Entry 5FB5 (X-ray diffraction, 3.50 A resolution); this record covers chains A and B.

== Chain A (and B) ==
Protein: Distal tube protein
From: Bacillus phage phi29
Notes: chain B of this document is another copy of the same molecule, construct and numbering; everything in this record applies to it too
Reference sequence: P04331 (TUB9_BPPH2); numbering as in UniProt (aligned over 1-599)
Chain sequence (605 residues; numbered 1 to 605; the number before each row is that of its first residue):
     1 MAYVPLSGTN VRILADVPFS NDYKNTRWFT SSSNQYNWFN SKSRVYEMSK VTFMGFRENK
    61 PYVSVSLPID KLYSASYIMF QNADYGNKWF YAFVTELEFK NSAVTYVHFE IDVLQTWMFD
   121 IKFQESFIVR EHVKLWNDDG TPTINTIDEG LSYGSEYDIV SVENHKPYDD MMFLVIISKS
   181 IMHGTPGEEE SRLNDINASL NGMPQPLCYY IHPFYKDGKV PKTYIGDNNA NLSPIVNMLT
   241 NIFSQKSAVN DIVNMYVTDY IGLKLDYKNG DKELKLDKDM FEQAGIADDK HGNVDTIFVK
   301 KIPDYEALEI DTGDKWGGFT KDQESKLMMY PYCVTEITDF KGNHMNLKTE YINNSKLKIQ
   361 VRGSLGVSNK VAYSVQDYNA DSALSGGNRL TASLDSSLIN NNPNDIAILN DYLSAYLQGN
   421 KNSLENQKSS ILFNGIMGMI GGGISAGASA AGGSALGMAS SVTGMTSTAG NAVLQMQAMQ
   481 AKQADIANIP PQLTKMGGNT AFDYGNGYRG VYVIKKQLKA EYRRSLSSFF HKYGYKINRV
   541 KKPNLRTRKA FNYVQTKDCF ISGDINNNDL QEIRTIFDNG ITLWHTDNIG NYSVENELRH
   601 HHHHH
Not modelled in the structure: 1-6, 438-466, 600-605 (chain B: 1-4, 438-456, 600-605)
Construct notes: expression tag (600-605)

== Chain A / chain B interface ==
Residue-residue contacts (169):
  Glu58(A) with Glu96(B)
  Asp84(A) with Asp70(B)
  Tyr85(A) with Tyr73(B)
  Trp117(A) with Tyr73(B)
  Gln124(A) with Gly590(B); Asn591(B)
  Glu125(A) with Lys532(B), hydrogen bond (backbone-side chain); Tyr592(B)
  Ser126(A) with Lys532(B)
  Phe127(A) with Met476(B), hydrophobic; Met479(B), hydrophobic
  Val129(A) with Met479(B), hydrophobic
  Ile144(A) with Glu521(B)
  Asn145(A) with Glu521(B)
  Thr146(A) with Glu521(B), hydrogen bond (backbone-side chain); Tyr522(B), hydrogen bond (backbone-side chain)
  Ile147(A) with Glu521(B); Tyr522(B)
  Asp148(A) with Gln483(B)
  Lys179(A) with Leu409(B); Asn410(B); Leu413(B)
  Asp195(A) with Lys290(B), salt bridge
  Ile196(A) with Thr240(B); Phe243(B); Ser244(B); His291(B); Leu409(B), hydrophobic
  Ala198(A) with Val236(B); Leu239(B), hydrophobic; Thr240(B), hydrogen bond (backbone-side chain)
  Ser199(A) with Val236(B)
  Leu200(A) with Lys216(B); Asp217(B); Gly218(B); Val236(B), hydrophobic
  Asn201(A) with Ala501(B)
  Gly202(A) with Ala501(B); Tyr504(B); Gly505(B), hydrogen bond (backbone-backbone)
  Met203(A) with Ile406(B), hydrophobic; Thr500(B), hydrogen bond; Ala501(B), hydrophobic
  Pro204(A) with Phe214(B); Ile235(B), hydrophobic; Leu239(B); Ile406(B)
  Gln205(A) with Leu239(B)
  Pro206(A) with Phe243(B), hydrophobic; Met255(B), hydrophobic; Ile406(B); Ala407(B); Leu409(B)
  Leu207(A) with Ala407(B), hydrophobic; Leu409(B), hydrophobic
  Val253(A) with Leu417(B), hydrophobic
  Asn254(A) with Leu417(B); Lys421(B)
  Lys301(A) with Val236(B)
  Asp304(A) with Lys216(B), salt bridge; Gly505(B)
  Tyr305(A) with Ala501(B); Gly505(B), hydrogen bond (backbone-backbone); Asn506(B)
  Gly342(A) with Lys495(B)
  Asn343(A) with Lys495(B), hydrogen bond
  Met345(A) with Gln492(B), hydrogen bond
  Lys348(A) with Ser155(B), hydrogen bond (side chain-backbone); Glu156(B), salt bridge
  Tyr351(A) with Ser155(B); Glu156(B); Lys519(B)
  Arg362(A) with Asn506(B); Tyr508(B), hydrogen bond
  Gly363(A) with Phe502(B); Asn506(B), hydrogen bond (backbone-side chain)
  Ser364(A) with Asn499(B); Phe502(B)
  Gly366(A) with Ala501(B)
  Val367(A) with Leu417(B), hydrophobic
  Ser368(A) with Lys421(B); Asn499(B), hydrogen bond (backbone-side chain)
  Lys370(A) with Lys495(B), hydrogen bond (side chain-backbone); Met496(B), hydrogen bond (side chain-backbone); Gly498(B); Asn499(B); Phe502(B)
  Tyr378(A) with Glu156(B)
  Asn379(A) with Glu156(B), hydrogen bond; Tyr157(B); Asp158(B); Ile159(B), hydrogen bond (backbone-backbone); Lys519(B), hydrogen bond
  Asp381(A) with Ile159(B), hydrogen bond (backbone-backbone); Val160(B)
  Leu384(A) with Ile159(B)
  Asn388(A) with Val162(B), hydrogen bond (side chain-backbone)
  Leu390(A) with Tyr508(B), hydrogen bond (backbone-side chain)
  Thr391(A) with Phe340(B); Tyr508(B), hydrogen bond (backbone-side chain); Tyr512(B)
  Ala392(A) with Val162(B), hydrophobic; Phe340(B), hydrophobic
  Leu394(A) with Phe340(B); Met496(B); Tyr508(B)
  Asp395(A) with Glu336(B); Phe340(B); Pro490(B); Gln492(B); Met496(B)
  Ser397(A) with Gln492(B)
  Ile399(A) with Lys495(B); Met496(B), hydrophobic
  Asn401(A) with Ser423(B), hydrogen bond; Asn426(B); Lys495(B), hydrogen bond (side chain-backbone)
  Asn402(A) with Gln427(B)
  Pro403(A) with Ser423(B); Leu424(B)
  Asp405(A) with Lys421(B), salt bridge
  Asp411(A) with Gln418(B), hydrogen bond
  Leu413(A) with Ala415(B); Gln418(B)
  Ser414(A) with Gln418(B), hydrogen bond
  Leu417(A) with Gln418(B); Asn422(B)
  Leu424(A) with Glu425(B)
  Gln427(A) with Lys428(B)
  Phe433(A) with Phe433(B), hydrophobic
  Asn434(A) with Phe433(B); Gly435(B); Ile436(B)
  Gly435(A) with Phe433(B)
  Asn471(A) with Ser461(B)
  Leu474(A) with Gly457(B); Ala459(B), hydrophobic
  Ala487(A) with Asn434(B); Gly435(B)
  Ile489(A) with Ile431(B), hydrophobic; Asn434(B)
  Leu493(A) with Gln427(B); Ile431(B), hydrophobic
  Thr494(A) with Gln427(B)
  Gly498(A) with Leu424(B)
  Lys536(A) with Met479(B)
  Asn538(A) with Met479(B), hydrogen bond (side chain-backbone); Gln480(B), hydrogen bond (backbone-side chain); Ser525(B), hydrogen bond (backbone-side chain)
  Arg539(A) with Arg524(B); Ser525(B); Ser528(B)
  Val540(A) with Ser528(B), hydrogen bond (backbone-side chain); Lys532(B)
  Lys557(A) with Gln475(B), hydrogen bond; Met476(B); Met479(B)
  Asp558(A) with Lys24(B), salt bridge; Ala472(B); Lys532(B), hydrogen bond (backbone-side chain); Tyr533(B), hydrogen bond
  Phe560(A) with Ile589(B); Gly590(B)
  Asn566(A) with Tyr73(B), hydrogen bond
  Asn567(A) with Val17(B), hydrogen bond (side chain-backbone); Pro18(B), hydrogen bond (side chain-backbone); Phe19(B), hydrogen bond (side chain-backbone); Ser20(B)
  Gln571(A) with Asp22(B)
Also at the interface, not in a pair above, chain A (97 interface residues in all): Asn197, Pro303, Glu306, Lys341, Ala372, Ala380, Ser396, Asp485, Pro490, Lys495, Thr575
Also at the interface, not in a pair above, chain B (102 interface residues in all): Asn25, Ser76, Ser161, Lys246, Val257, Ser414, Met437, Met458, Val462, Thr466, Gly497, Ile514, Lys516, Phe529, Ser593

== Summary ==
Chain A and chain B form an interface of 97 and 102 residues respectively, with 37 hydrogen bonds and 5 salt
bridges. Polar pairs include Asp195(A)-Lys290(B), Asp304(A)-Lys216(B) and Lys348(A)-Glu156(B).
Both chains are Distal tube protein (Bacillus phage phi29). Entry 5FB5 (Crystal structure of the bacteriophage
phi29 tail knob protein gp9) was determined by X-ray diffraction (same publication as 5FB4 and 5FEI).
